PDB entry 1X7B | X-ray diffraction, 2.30 A resolution | chains A and C of the 4 polymer chains in the assembly

== Chain A ==
Protein: Estrogen receptor beta
Organism: Homo sapiens
Reference sequence: Q92731 (ESR2_HUMAN); numbering as in UniProt (aligned over 261-500)
Sequence (240 residues; numbered 261 to 500; the number before each row is that of its first residue):
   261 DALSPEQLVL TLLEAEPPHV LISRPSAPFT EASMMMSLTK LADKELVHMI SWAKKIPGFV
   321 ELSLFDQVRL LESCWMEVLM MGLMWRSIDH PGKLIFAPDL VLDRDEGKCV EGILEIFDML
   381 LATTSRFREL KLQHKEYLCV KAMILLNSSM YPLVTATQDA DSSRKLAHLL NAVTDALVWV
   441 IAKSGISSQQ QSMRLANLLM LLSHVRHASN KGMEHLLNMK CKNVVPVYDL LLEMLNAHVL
Not modelled in the structure: 261-262, 411-420
Ligand contacts: 041 (2-(3-fluoro-4-hydroxyphenyl)-7-vinyl-1,3-benzoxazol-5-ol): Met295, Leu298, Leu301, Ala302, Glu305, Met336, Leu339, Met340, Leu343, Arg346, Phe356, Ile373, Ile376, Phe377, Leu380, Gly472, His475, Leu476, Met479

== Chain C ==
Protein: Steroid receptor coactivator-1
Sequence (13 residues; row label = number of the first residue in the row):
   601 SGSHKLVQLL TTT
Not modelled in the structure: 601-603

== Interface between chain A and chain C ==
Pairs across the interface - 17 pairs, chain A then chain C:
  Ile310(A) - Leu606(C)  hydrophobic
  Ile310(A) - Leu609(C)  hydrophobic
  Ile310(A) - Leu610(C)  hydrophobic
  Lys314(A) - Leu609(C)  hydrogen bond (side chain-backbone)
  Lys314(A) - Leu610(C)
  Lys314(A) - Thr612(C)  hydrogen bond (side chain-backbone)
  Gln327(A) - Leu610(C)
  Val328(A) - Leu606(C)  hydrophobic
  Val328(A) - Val607(C)  hydrophobic
  Val328(A) - Leu610(C)  hydrophobic
  Leu331(A) - Leu610(C)  hydrophobic
  Glu332(A) - Leu606(C)
  Asp489(A) - Lys605(C)  salt bridge
  Leu490(A) - Lys605(C)
  Glu493(A) - His604(C)  hydrogen bond (side chain-backbone)
  Glu493(A) - Lys605(C)  hydrogen bond (side chain-backbone)
  Glu493(A) - Leu606(C)  hydrogen bond (side chain-backbone)
Interface residues without a listed pair, chain A (13 interface residues in all): Val307, Phe319, Leu324, Met494
Interface residues without a listed pair, chain C (9 interface residues in all): Thr611, Thr613

== Summary ==
13 residues of chain A and 9 residues of chain C are in contact, with 5 hydrogen bonds and 1 salt bridge.
Polar pairs include Asp489(A)-Lys605(C), Lys314(A)-Leu609(C) and Lys314(A)-Thr612(C). Bound to chain A:
compound 041.
Here chain A is Estrogen receptor beta (Homo sapiens) and chain C is Steroid receptor coactivator-1. Entry
1X7B (Crystal structure of estrogen receptor beta complexed with erb-041) was determined by X-ray diffraction
(same publication as 1U9E, 1X76, 1X78 and 1X7E).
